4KML - chains A and B; structure by X-ray diffraction, 1.50 A resolution.

== Chain A ==
Name: Major prion protein
Source organism: Homo sapiens
Reference sequence: P04156 (PRIO_HUMAN); numbering as in UniProt (aligned over 24-231)
Amino-acid sequence (241 residues; row label = number of the first residue in the row; numbers below 1 keep their minus sign (Met-9 is residue -9)):
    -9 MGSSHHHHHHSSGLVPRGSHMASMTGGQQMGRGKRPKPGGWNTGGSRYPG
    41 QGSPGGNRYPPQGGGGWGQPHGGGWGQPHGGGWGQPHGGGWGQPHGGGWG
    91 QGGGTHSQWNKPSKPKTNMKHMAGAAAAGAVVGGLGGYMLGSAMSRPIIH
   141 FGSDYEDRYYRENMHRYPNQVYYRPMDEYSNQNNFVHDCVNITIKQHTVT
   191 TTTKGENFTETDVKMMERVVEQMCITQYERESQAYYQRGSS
Disordered / not traced: -9 to 116, 226-231
Disulfide bonds: Cys179-Cys214
Construct notes: expression tag (-9 to 23)
UniProt features mapped onto this chain:
  - binding site (Cu(2+)): His61, Gly62, Gly63, His69, Gly70, Gly71, His77, Gly78, Gly79, His85, Gly86, Gly87
  - lipidation: Ser230 (GPI-anchor amidated serine)
  - glycosylation (N-linked (GlcNAc...) asparagine): Asn181, Asn197
  - natural variant: Gly56 to Gly63 (deletion), Pro102 (P102L: In GSD and early-onset dementia), Pro105 (P105L: In GSD), Ala117 (A117V: Linked to development of dementing Gerstmann-Straussler disease), Gly127 (G127V: Protective factor against Kuru), Met129 (M129V: Protective factor against acquired, sporadic and some inherited prion diseases in the heterozygous state, possibly by preventing homodimerization), Gly131 (G131V: In GSD), Asn171 (N171S: In schizoaffective disorder), Asp178 (D178N: In FFI and CJD), Val180 (V180I: In CJD), Thr183 (T183A: In SENF and early-onset dementia), His187 (H187R: In GSD), 12 further natural variant entries in UniProt

== Chain B ==
Name: Nanobody
Source organism: Lama glama
Notes: antibody fragment or engineered binder
Amino-acid sequence (130 residues; numbered 1 to 130; the number before each row is that of its first residue):
     1 AVQLQESGGGLVQPGGSLRLSCAASGRTFSSYNMGWFRQAPGKGREFVAS
    51 ITSSGDKSDYTDSVKGRFTISRDNAKNTMYLQMNNLKPEDTATYYCARGL
   101 GIYIIRARGGYDHWGQGTQVTVSSHHHHHH
Disordered / not traced: 124-130
Disulfide bonds: Cys22-Cys96

== Chain A / chain B interface ==
Contacting residue pairs (29):
  Gly123(A) with Gly101(B); Ile102(B), hydrogen bond (backbone-backbone); Tyr103(B)
  Leu125(A) with Leu100(B), hydrophobic; Ile105(B), hydrophobic; Gly109(B); Gly110(B)
  Tyr128(A) with Ile105(B)
  Arg164(A) with Ile105(B); Ala107(B); Gly109(B)
  Glu168(A) with Ala107(B); Arg108(B), hydrogen bond (backbone-backbone); Gly109(B), hydrogen bond (side chain-backbone)
  Tyr169(A) with Arg106(B); Ala107(B)
  Ser170(A) with Glu46(B), hydrogen bond
  Asn173(A) with Asp62(B), hydrogen bond
  Asn174(A) with Thr61(B), hydrogen bond; Arg106(B)
  His177(A) with Asp59(B); Arg106(B), hydrogen bond
  Asp178(A) with Ile105(B); Arg106(B), hydrogen bond (side chain-backbone); Ala107(B), hydrogen bond (side chain-backbone)
  Asn181(A) with Ile104(B)
  Ile182(A) with Tyr103(B), hydrophobic; Ile105(B), hydrophobic
  Lys185(A) with Tyr103(B)
Interface residues without a listed pair, chain A (18 interface residues in all): Val122, Gly124, Asn171, Val189
Interface residues without a listed pair, chain B (16 interface residues in all): Phe47

== Summary ==
The interface between chain A and chain B involves 18 residues on one side and 16 on the other, with 9
hydrogen bonds. Among the polar pairs are Glu168(A)-Gly109(B), Ser170(A)-Glu46(B) and Asn173(A)-Asp62(B).
UniProt lists 12 Cu2+-binding residues on chain A.
Here chain A is Major prion protein (Homo sapiens) and chain B is Nanobody (Lama glama). Entry 4KML (Probing
the N-terminal beta-sheet conversion in the crystal structure of the full-length human prion protein bound
...) was determined by X-ray diffraction.
